Entry 4DE2 (X-ray diffraction, 1.40 A resolution); this record covers chain A.

# Chain A
Protein: Beta-lactamase
From: Escherichia coli
Notes: EC 3.5.2.6
Reference sequence: Q9L5C8 (Q9L5C8_ECOLX); the author numbering skips numbers that UniProt does not, so the offset changes along the chain: 25-57 = UniProt 29-61; 59-238 = UniProt 62-241; 240-252 = UniProt 242-254; 254-290 = UniProt 255-291
Chain sequence (263 residues; numbered 25 to 290; 3 numbers in that range are skipped by the numbering (no residue carries them; nothing is unmodelled there); the number before each row is that of its first residue):
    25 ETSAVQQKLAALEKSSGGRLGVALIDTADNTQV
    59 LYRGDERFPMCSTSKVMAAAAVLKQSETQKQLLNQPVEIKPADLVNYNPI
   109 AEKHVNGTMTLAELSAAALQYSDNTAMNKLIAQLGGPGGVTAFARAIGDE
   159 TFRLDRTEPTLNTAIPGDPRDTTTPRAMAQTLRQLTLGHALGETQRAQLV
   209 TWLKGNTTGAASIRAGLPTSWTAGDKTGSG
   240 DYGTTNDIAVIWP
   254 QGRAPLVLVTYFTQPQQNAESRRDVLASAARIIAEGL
Disordered / not traced: 25-27
Modified / non-standard residues: Glu25 (pyroglutamic acid; PCA)
Ligand contacts:
  - DN3 (3-[(dimethylamino)methyl]-N-[3-(1H-tetrazol-5-yl)phenyl]benzamide), molecule 1: Ser70, Lys73, Asn104, Tyr105, Ser130, Asn132, Pro167, Asn170, Thr171, Lys234, Thr235, Gly236, Ser237, Gly238, Asp240
  - DN3, molecule 2: Ala79, Lys82, Gln83, Thr86, Leu142, Gly147, Ala150, Phe151, Ala154

# In short
Chain A binds compound DN3.
Chain A is Beta-lactamase (Escherichia coli); the structure, CTX-M-9 class A beta-lactamase complexed with
compound 12, was determined by X-ray diffraction (same publication as 4DDS, 4DDY, 4DE0, 4DE1 and 4DE3).
